Entry 8E2C (X-ray diffraction, 2.40 A resolution); this record covers chains A and C of the 3 polymer chains in the assembly.

# Chain A
Protein: Cell cycle protein GpsB
Source organism: Staphylococcus aureus subsp. aureus COL
Notes: fragment: N-terminal domain
UniProtKB: Q5HFX8 (GPSB_STAAC); residue numbers follow UniProt; this construct covers 1-70
Chain sequence (70 residues; row label = number of the first residue in the row):
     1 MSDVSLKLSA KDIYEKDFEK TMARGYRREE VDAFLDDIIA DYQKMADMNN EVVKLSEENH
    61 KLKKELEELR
Unresolved in the structure: 1-5

# Chain C
Protein: PBP4
Source organism: Staphylococcus aureus subsp. aureus COL
Chain sequence (7 residues; numbered 424 to 430; the number before each row is that of its first residue):
   424 NRLFRKR

# How chain A and chain C interact
Residue-residue contacts (14; chain A residue first):
  I13(A) - R425(C)  hydrogen bond (backbone-side chain)
  Y14(A) - N424(C)
  Y14(A) - R425(C)  hydrogen bond (backbone-side chain)
  K16(A) - R425(C)  hydrogen bond (backbone-side chain)
  D17(A) - R428(C)  salt bridge
  F18(A) - R425(C)
  E29(A) - L426(C)
  D32(A) - R425(C)  salt bridge
  D32(A) - L426(C)
  D32(A) - R428(C)  salt bridge
  L35(A) - R425(C)
  D36(A) - N424(C)
  D36(A) - R425(C)  hydrogen bond (side chain-backbone)
  D36(A) - L426(C)  hydrogen bond (side chain-backbone)
Other interface residues (no listed pair), chain A (13 interface residues in all): E15, R28, A33, I39
Other interface residues (no listed pair), chain C (5 interface residues in all): R430
From the paper, about this interface:
  - residue pairs: D32(A)-R425(C) (salt bridge), D36(A)-R425(C) (hydrogen bond), D36(A)-L426(C) (hydrogen bond), R428(C)-D32(A) (salt bridge)
  - interface residues, chain A: I13(A), Y14(A), K16(A)
  - interface residues, chain C: R425(C), R428(C)

# Overview
Chain A and chain C form an interface of 13 and 5 residues respectively, with 5 hydrogen bonds and 3 salt
bridges. Among the polar pairs are D17(A)-R428(C), D32(A)-R425(C) and D32(A)-R428(C). The authors report salt
bridges between D32(A) and R425(C) and R428(C) and D32(A); hydrogen bonds between D36(A) and R425(C) and
D36(A) and L426(C). The paper reports interface residues I13(A), Y14(A) and R425(C) among others.
Here chain A is Cell cycle protein GpsB and chain C is PBP4, both from Staphylococcus aureus subsp. aureus
COL. Entry 8E2C (N-terminal domain of S. aureus GpsB in complex with PBP4 fragment) was determined by X-ray
diffraction.
